PDB entry 8Z2W | X-ray diffraction, 1.75 A resolution | chain A

# Chain A
Name: Glucan 1,3-beta-glucosidase A
Source organism: Aspergillus oryzae
Notes: EC 3.2.1.58
Reference sequence: Q7Z9L3 (EXGA_ASPOR); residues 1-405 here = UniProt positions 1-405
Amino-acid sequence (411 residues; each row starts with the number of its first residue):
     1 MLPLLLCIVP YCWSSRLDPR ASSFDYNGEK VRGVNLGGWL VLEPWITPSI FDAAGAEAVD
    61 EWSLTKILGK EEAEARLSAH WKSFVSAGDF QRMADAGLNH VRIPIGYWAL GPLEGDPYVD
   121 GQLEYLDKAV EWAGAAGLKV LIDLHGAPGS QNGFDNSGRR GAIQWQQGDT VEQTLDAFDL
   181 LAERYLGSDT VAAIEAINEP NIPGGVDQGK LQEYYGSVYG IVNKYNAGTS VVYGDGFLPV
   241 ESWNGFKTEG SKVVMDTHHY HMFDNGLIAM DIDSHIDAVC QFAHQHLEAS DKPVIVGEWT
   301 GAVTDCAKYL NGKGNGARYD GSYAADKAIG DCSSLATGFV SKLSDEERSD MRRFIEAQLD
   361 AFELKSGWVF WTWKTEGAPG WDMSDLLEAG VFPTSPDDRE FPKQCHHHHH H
Disordered / not traced: 1-20, 408-411
Disulfide bonds: Cys280-Cys405, Cys306-Cys332
Differences from the reference sequence: expression tag (406-411)
Small-molecule neighbours: 2-methylpropylphosphonic acid (A1L0T): Phe154, Asp155, Asn156, Phe237, Phe263, Leu310, Asn311, Arg318
Swiss-Prot annotation at these positions:
  - active site: Glu199 (Proton donor), Glu298 (Nucleophile)
From the paper describing this entry:
  - catalytic residues: Glu199, Glu298 (by similarity / conservation)
  - contacts within the chain: Glu199-His258 (salt bridge), Tyr260-Glu298 (hydrogen bond), Arg102-Glu298 (salt bridge)
  - mutagenesis - E298S: abolished catalytic activity on p-NPG
  - mutagenesis - E298S: abolished catalytic activity on laminaritriose
  - mutagenesis - F263A, E298S: abolished catalytic activity on laminarin

# In short
Bound to chain A: 2-methylpropylphosphonic acid. From UniProt: active-site residues Glu199 and Glu298. The
paper reports catalytic residues Glu199 and Glu298; F263A and E298S abolish catalytic activity on laminarin.
Chain A is Glucan 1,3-beta-glucosidase A (Aspergillus oryzae); the structure, Crystal structure of apo-
exo-beta-(1,3)-glucanase from Aspergillus oryzae (AoBgl), was determined by X-ray diffraction (same
publication as 8Z2X and 8Z2Y).
